6PMJ - chains C and 2 of the 9 polymer chains in the assembly; structure by electron microscopy, 3.91 A resolution.

== Chain C ==
Molecule: DNA-directed RNA polymerase subunit beta
Organism: Escherichia coli O45:K1 (strain S88 / ExPEC)
Notes: EC 2.7.7.6
Reference sequence: B7MIX3 (RPOB_ECO45); residues 1-1342 here = UniProt positions 1-1342
Amino-acid sequence (1342 residues; row label = number of the first residue in the row):
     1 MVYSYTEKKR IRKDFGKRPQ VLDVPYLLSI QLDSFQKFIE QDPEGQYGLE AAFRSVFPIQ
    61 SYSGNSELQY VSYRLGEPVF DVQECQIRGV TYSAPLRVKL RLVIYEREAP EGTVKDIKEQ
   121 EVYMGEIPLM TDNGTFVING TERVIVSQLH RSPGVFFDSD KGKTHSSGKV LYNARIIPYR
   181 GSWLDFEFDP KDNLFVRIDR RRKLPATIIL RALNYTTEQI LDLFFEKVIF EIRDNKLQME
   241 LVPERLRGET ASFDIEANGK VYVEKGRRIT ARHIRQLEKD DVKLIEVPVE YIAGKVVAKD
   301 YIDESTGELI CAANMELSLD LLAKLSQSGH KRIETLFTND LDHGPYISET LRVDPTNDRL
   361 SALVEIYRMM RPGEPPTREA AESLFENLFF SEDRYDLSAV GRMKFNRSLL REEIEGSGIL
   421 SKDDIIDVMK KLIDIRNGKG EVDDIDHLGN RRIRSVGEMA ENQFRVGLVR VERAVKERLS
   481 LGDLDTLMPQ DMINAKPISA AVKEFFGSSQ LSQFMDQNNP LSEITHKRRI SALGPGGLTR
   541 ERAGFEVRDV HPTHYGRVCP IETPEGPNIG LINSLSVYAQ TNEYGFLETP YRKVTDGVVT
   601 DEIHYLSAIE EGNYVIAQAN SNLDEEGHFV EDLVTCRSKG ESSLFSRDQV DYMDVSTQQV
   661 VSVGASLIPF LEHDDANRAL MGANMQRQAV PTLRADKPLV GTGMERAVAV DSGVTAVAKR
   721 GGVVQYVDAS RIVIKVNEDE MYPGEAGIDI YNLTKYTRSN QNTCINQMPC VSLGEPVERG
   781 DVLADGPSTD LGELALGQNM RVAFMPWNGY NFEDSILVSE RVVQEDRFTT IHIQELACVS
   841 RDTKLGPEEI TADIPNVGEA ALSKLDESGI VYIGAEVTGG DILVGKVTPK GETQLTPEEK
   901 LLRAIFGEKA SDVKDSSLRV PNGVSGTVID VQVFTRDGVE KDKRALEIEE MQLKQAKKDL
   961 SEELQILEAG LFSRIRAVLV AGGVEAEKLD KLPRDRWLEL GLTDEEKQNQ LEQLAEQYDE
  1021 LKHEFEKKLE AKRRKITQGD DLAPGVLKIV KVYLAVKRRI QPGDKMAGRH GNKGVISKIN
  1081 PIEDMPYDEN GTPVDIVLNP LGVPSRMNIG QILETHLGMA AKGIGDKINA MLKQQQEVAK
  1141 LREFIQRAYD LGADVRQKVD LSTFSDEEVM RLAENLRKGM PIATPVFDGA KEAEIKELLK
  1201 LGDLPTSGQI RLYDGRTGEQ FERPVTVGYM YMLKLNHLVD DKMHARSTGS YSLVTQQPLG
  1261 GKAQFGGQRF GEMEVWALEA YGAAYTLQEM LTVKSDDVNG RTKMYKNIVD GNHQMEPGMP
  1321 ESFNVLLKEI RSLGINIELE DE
Not modelled in the structure: 1-2
UniProt features mapped onto this chain:
  - modified residue (N6-acetyllysine): Lys1022, Lys1200

== Chain 2 ==
Molecule: Synthetic template strand DNA
Sequence (54 nucleotides; numbered 1 to 54; the number before each row is that of its first residue):
     1 CGCCGCAAAC AAGTTGTAGA GCTTATCGGC AAGGAGGAAG GAAACTTTAT TGCT

== Interface between chain C and chain 2 ==
Pairs across the interface (15):
  Thr164(C) - DG5(2)  phosphate contact
  Arg202(C) - DC6(2)  salt bridge to the phosphate
  Arg202(C) - DA7(2)  salt bridge to the phosphate
  Arg470(C) - DT23(2)  hydrogen bond to the base
  Lys496(C) - DT24(2)  phosphate contact
  Ala500(C) - DT23(2)  phosphate contact
  Phe514(C) - DG19(2)  base contact
  Glu541(C) - DA11(2)  base contact
  Gly1261(C) - DG16(2)  phosphate contact
  Lys1262(C) - DG16(2)  phosphate contact
  Gln1268(C) - DT15(2)  phosphate contact
  Arg1269(C) - DT14(2)  salt bridge to the phosphate
  Arg1269(C) - DT15(2)  hydrogen bond to the phosphate
  Gly1271(C) - DT14(2)  phosphate contact
  Glu1272(C) - DT14(2)  phosphate contact
Interface residues without a listed pair, chain C (21 interface residues in all): Ser166, Pro190, Arg473, Asn494, Pro497, Lys503, Glu504, Gly1267
Interface residues without a listed pair, chain 2 (15 interface residues in all): DC4, DG13, DG21, DC22, DA25

== Summary ==
21 residues of chain C face 15 of chain 2 across their interface, with 2 hydrogen bonds and 3 salt bridges.
Polar pairs include Arg470(C)-DT23(2), Arg1269(C)-DT15(2) and Arg202(C)-DC6(2).
Here chain C is DNA-directed RNA polymerase subunit beta (Escherichia coli O45:K1 (strain S88 / ExPEC)) and
chain 2 is Synthetic template strand DNA. Entry 6PMJ (Sigm28-transcription initiation complex with specific
promoter at the state 2) was determined by electron microscopy, deposited together with 6PMI.
